PDB entry 7Z6Q | electron microscopy, 2.50 A resolution | chains B and D of the 12 polymer chains in the assembly

== Chain B ==
Protein: Photosystem P840 reaction center iron-sulfur protein
Organism: Chlorobaculum tepidum TLS
Reference sequence: Q8KAY1 (Q8KAY1_CHLTE); residues 1-231 here = UniProt positions 1-231
Amino-acid sequence (231 residues; row label = number of the first residue in the row):
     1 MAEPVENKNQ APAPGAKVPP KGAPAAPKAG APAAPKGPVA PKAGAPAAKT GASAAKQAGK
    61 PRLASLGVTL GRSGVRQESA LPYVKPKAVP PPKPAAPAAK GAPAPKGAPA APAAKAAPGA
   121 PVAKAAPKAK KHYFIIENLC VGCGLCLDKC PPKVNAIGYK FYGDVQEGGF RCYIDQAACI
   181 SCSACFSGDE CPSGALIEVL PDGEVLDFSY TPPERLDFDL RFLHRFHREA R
Not modelled in the structure: 1-59, 81-127, 230-231
Bound ions: 4Fe-4S cluster Fe site 1: Cys140, Cys143, Cys146, Cys191; 4Fe-4S cluster Fe site 2: Cys150, Cys179, Cys182, Cys185
Ligand contacts:
  - 4Fe-4S cluster (SF4), molecule 1: Tyr133, Lys149, Cys150, Pro151, Val154, Ala156, Ile157, Ile174, Cys179, Ile180, Ser181, Cys182, Ser183, Ala184, Cys185
  - 4Fe-4S cluster (SF4), molecule 2: Ile135, Cys140, Val141, Gly142, Cys143, Gly144, Leu145, Cys146, Cys172, Cys191, Pro192, Ser193, Ala195, Leu196
Reported in the primary citation:
  - binding site for 4Fe-4S cluster: Lys149 (proposed by the authors, not directly observed)

== Chain D ==
Protein: P840 reaction center 17 kDa protein
Organism: Chlorobaculum tepidum TLS
Reference sequence: Q8KEP5 (PSCD_CHLTE); numbering as in UniProt (aligned over 1-143)
Amino-acid sequence (143 residues; numbered 1 to 143; the number before each row is that of its first residue):
     1 MQPQLSRPQT ASNQVRKAVS GPWSGNAVHK AEKYFITSAK RDRDGKLQIE LVPASGRRKL
    61 SPTPEMIRRL IDGEIEIYIL TTQPDIAIDM NKEIIDMENR YVIDFDKRGV KWTMREIPVF
   121 YHEGKGLCVE LHNKIYTLDQ FFK
Not modelled in the structure: 1-17, 102-108

== How chain B and chain D interact ==
Contacting residue pairs (37):
  Phe134(B) - Met114(D)  hydrophobic
  Ile135(B) - Met114(D)
  Ile136(B) - Met114(D)  hydrophobic
  Ile136(B) - Glu116(D)
  Glu137(B) - Thr113(D)
  Glu137(B) - Met114(D)  hydrogen bond (backbone-backbone)
  Asn138(B) - Arg115(D)
  Leu139(B) - Lys33(D)
  Lys160(B) - Glu98(D)  salt bridge
  Tyr162(B) - Tyr101(D)  hydrophobic
  Tyr173(B) - Gly109(D)
  Tyr173(B) - Trp112(D)  hydrophobic
  Ile174(B) - Trp112(D)
  Asp175(B) - Trp112(D)  hydrogen bond
  Gln176(B) - Trp112(D)
  Ala177(B) - Trp112(D)
  Pro192(B) - Val28(D)
  Ile197(B) - Leu80(D)  hydrophobic
  Asp202(B) - Lys59(D)  salt bridge
  Gly203(B) - Thr37(D)
  Val205(B) - Phe35(D)  hydrophobic
  Val205(B) - Val52(D)
  Val205(B) - Pro53(D)
  Val205(B) - Ala54(D)
  Val205(B) - Leu80(D)  hydrophobic
  Leu206(B) - Ala54(D)
  Leu206(B) - Ser55(D)
  Asp207(B) - Asn26(D)  hydrogen bond
  Asp207(B) - His29(D)  salt bridge
  Asp207(B) - Ala54(D)  hydrogen bond (backbone-backbone)
  Thr211(B) - Asn26(D)
  Thr211(B) - Ser55(D)  hydrogen bond
  Pro212(B) - Gly25(D)
  Pro213(B) - Gly25(D)
  Glu214(B) - Glu32(D)
  Arg215(B) - Ser24(D)
  Asp217(B) - Ser24(D)  hydrogen bond
Interface residues without a listed pair, chain B (29 interface residues in all): Ser193, Val199, Glu204
Interface residues without a listed pair, chain D (29 interface residues in all): Gly21, Trp23, Gly56, Arg57, Thr82, Val110

== In short ==
The chain B/chain D interface involves 29 residues from each chain, with 6 hydrogen bonds and 3 salt bridges.
Among the polar pairs are Lys160(B)-Glu98(D), Asp202(B)-Lys59(D) and Asp207(B)-His29(D). Bound to chain B:
4Fe-4S cluster. From the paper: a binding site for 4Fe-4S cluster at Lys149(B).
Here chain B is Photosystem P840 reaction center iron-sulfur protein and chain D is P840 reaction center 17
kDa protein, both from Chlorobaculum tepidum TLS. Entry 7Z6Q (Cryo-EM structure of the whole photosynthetic
complex from the green sulfur bacteria) was determined by electron microscopy.
